1ZCW - chain A; structure by X-ray diffraction, 2.25 A resolution.

Chain A:
Protein: Aromatic prenyltransferase
Source organism: Streptomyces sp
UniProtKB: Q4R2T2 (Q4R2T2_STRC1); residue numbers follow UniProt; this construct covers 1-307
Sequence (307 residues; numbered 1 to 307; the number before each row is that of its first residue):
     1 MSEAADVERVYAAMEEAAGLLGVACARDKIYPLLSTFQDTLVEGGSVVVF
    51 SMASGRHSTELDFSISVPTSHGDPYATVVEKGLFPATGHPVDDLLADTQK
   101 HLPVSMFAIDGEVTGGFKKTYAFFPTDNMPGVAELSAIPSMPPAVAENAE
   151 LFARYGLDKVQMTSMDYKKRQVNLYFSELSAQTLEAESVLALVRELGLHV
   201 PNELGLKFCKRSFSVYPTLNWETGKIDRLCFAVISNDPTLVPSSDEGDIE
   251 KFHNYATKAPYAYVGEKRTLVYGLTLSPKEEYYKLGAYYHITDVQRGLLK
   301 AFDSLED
Unresolved in the structure: 1-2, 305-307
Metal / ion sites: Mg2+: Asp62 (together with geranyl diphosphate)
Ligand contacts: geranyl diphosphate (GPP): Val47, Ser64, Ile65, Ser66, Ala108, Lys118, Lys119, Tyr121, Phe123, Ser164, Asp166, Asn173, Tyr175, Tyr216, Arg228, Lys284, Tyr288
From the paper describing this entry:
  - Mg2+ coordination: Asp62
  - binding site for geranyl diphosphate: Tyr121, Phe123, Tyr175, Tyr216
  - specificity-determining residues: Gly286 (proposed by the authors, not directly observed)

In short:
Bound to chain A: geranyl diphosphate. The paper reports a binding site for geranyl diphosphate at Tyr121,
Phe123 and Tyr175 among others; Mg2+ coordination by Asp62.
Chain A is Aromatic prenyltransferase (Streptomyces sp); the structure, Co-crystal structure of Orf2 an
aromatic prenyl transferase from Streptomyces sp. strain CL190 complexed with GPP, was determined by X-ray
diffraction (same publication as 1ZB6, 1ZDW and 1ZDY).
